3U60 - chains A and H of the 10 polymer chains in the assembly; structure by X-ray diffraction, 3.34 A resolution.

Chain A:
Protein: DNA polymerase accessory protein 62
Organism: Enterobacteria phage T4
UniProtKB: P04527 (DPA62_BPT4); numbering as in UniProt (aligned over 2-187)
Sequence (195 residues; numbered 2 to 196; the number before each row is that of its first residue):
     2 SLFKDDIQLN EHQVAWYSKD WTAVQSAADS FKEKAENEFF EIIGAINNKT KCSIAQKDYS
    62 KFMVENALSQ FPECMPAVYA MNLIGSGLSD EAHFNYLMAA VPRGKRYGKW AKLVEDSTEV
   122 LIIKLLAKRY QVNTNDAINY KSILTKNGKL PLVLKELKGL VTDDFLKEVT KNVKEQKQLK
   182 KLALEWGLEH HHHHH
Not modelled in the structure: 188-196
Differences from the reference sequence: expression tag (188-196)

Chain H:
Protein: DNA polymerase processivity component
Organism: Enterobacteria phage T4
UniProtKB: P04525 (DPA5_BPT4); residues 6001-6228 here correspond to UniProt positions 1-228 (UniProt number = residue number - 6000)
Sequence (228 residues; numbered 6001 to 6228; the number before each row is that of its first residue):
  6001 MKLSKDTTAL LKNFATINSG IMLKSGQFIM TRAVNGTTYA EANISDVIDF DVAIYDLNGF
  6061 LGILSLVNDD AEISQSEDGN IKIADARSTI FWPAADPSTV VAPNKPIPFP VASAVTEIKA
  6121 EDLQQLLRVS RGLQIDTIAI TVKEGKIVIN GFNKVEDSAL TRVKYSLTLG DYDGENTFNF
  6181 IINMANMKMQ PGNYKLLLWA KGKQGAAKFE GEHANYVVAL EADSTHDF
Modified / non-standard residues: Mse6001, Mse6022, Mse6030, Mse6184, Mse6187, Mse6189 (selenomethionine; parent Met)

How chain A and chain H interact:
Pairs across the interface (11; chain A residue first):
  Lys129(A) with Tyr6055(H), hydrogen bond
  Arg130(A) with Ser6098(H)
  Glu157(A) with Asp6096(H), hydrogen bond (backbone-backbone)
  Leu158(A) with Thr6099(H)
  Lys159(A) with Asn6080(H), hydrogen bond
  Gly160(A) with Tyr6055(H); Ala6095(H)
  Leu161(A) with Tyr6055(H), hydrophobic; Thr6099(H)
  Thr163(A) with Tyr6055(H); Asp6056(H)
Other interface residues (no listed pair), chain A (9 interface residues in all): Trp187
Other interface residues (no listed pair), chain H (10 interface residues in all): Asp6078, Pro6093, Ala6094

Overview:
The interface between chain A and chain H involves 9 residues on one side and 10 on the other; the contacts
include 3 hydrogen bonds. Among the polar pairs are Lys129(A)-Tyr6055(H), Lys159(A)-Asn6080(H) and
Glu157(A)-Asp6096(H).
Chain A is DNA polymerase accessory protein 62 and chain H is DNA polymerase processivity component, both from
Enterobacteria phage T4; the structure, Structure of T4 Bacteriophage Clamp Loader Bound To Open Clamp, DNA
and ATP Analog, was determined by X-ray diffraction (same publication as 3U5Z and 3U61).
